PDB entry 6H3M | X-ray diffraction, 1.82 A resolution | chains A and J

[Chain A]
Name: Insulin
Reference sequence: P01308 (INS_HUMAN); residues 1-21 here correspond to UniProt positions 90-110 (UniProt number = residue number + 89)
Sequence (21 residues; row label = number of the first residue in the row):
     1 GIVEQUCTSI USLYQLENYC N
Construct notes: engineered mutation Sec6 (Cys95 in P01308), Sec11 (Cys100 in P01308)
Modified / non-standard residues: Sec6 (selenocysteine); Sec11 (selenocysteine)
Glycans and other covalent adducts: covalent link Sec6-Sec11
Reported in the primary citation:
  - contacts within the chain: Sec6-Sec11
  - mutagenesis - C6U/C11U (t1/2= 92 +/- 3 min): increased stability in response to V8 protease
  - mutagenesis - C6U/C11U (t1/2= 40+/-3 h): increased stability in response to glutathione
  - mutagenesis - C6U/C11U: unchanged binding to isolated insulin receptor (IR)

[Chain J]
Name: Insulin
Reference sequence: P01308 (INS_HUMAN); residues 1-30 here correspond to UniProt positions 25-54 (UniProt number = residue number + 24)
Sequence (30 residues; numbered 1 to 30; the number before each row is that of its first residue):
     1 FVNQHLCGSH LVEALYLVCG ERGFFYTPKT
Disordered / not traced: 1-2

[Chain A / chain J interface]
Residue-residue contacts (29; chain A residue first):
  Ile2(A) - Leu11(J)  hydrophobic
  Sec6(A) - His5(J)
  Sec6(A) - Leu6(J)  hydrogen bond (backbone-backbone)
  Cys7(A) - His5(J)  hydrogen bond (backbone-side chain)
  Cys7(A) - Leu6(J)
  Cys7(A) - Cys7(J)  disulfide
  Thr8(A) - His5(J)
  Ser9(A) - His5(J)  hydrogen bond (backbone-side chain)
  Ile10(A) - Gln4(J)
  Ile10(A) - His5(J)
  Leu13(A) - Val18(J)  hydrophobic
  Leu16(A) - Leu6(J)  hydrophobic
  Leu16(A) - Ala14(J)  hydrophobic
  Leu16(A) - Leu15(J)  hydrophobic
  Glu17(A) - Val18(J)
  Asn18(A) - Pro28(J)
  Tyr19(A) - Phe24(J)
  Tyr19(A) - Phe25(J)  hydrogen bond (backbone-backbone)
  Tyr19(A) - Tyr26(J)
  Tyr19(A) - Thr27(J)
  Tyr19(A) - Pro28(J)
  Cys20(A) - Val18(J)  hydrophobic
  Cys20(A) - Cys19(J)  disulfide
  Cys20(A) - Arg22(J)
  Cys20(A) - Gly23(J)
  Asn21(A) - Arg22(J)  hydrogen bond (backbone-side chain)
  Asn21(A) - Gly23(J)  hydrogen bond (backbone-backbone)
  Asn21(A) - Phe24(J)
  Asn21(A) - Phe25(J)
Also at the interface, not in a pair above, chain A (14 interface residues in all): Sec11
Also at the interface, not in a pair above, chain J (18 interface residues in all): Asn3, Lys29
Cross-chain cystine bridges: Cys7(A)-Cys7(J), Cys20(A)-Cys19(J)

[In short]
14 residues of chain A and 18 residues of chain J are in contact, with 2 disulfide bonds and 6 hydrogen bonds.
Among the polar pairs are Cys7(A)-His5(J), Ser9(A)-His5(J) and Asn21(A)-Arg22(J). The paper reports that
C6U/C11U of chain A increase stability in response to V8 protease; contacts within the chain involving Sec6(A)
and Sec11(A).
Chain A is Insulin and chain J is Insulin; the structure, The crystal structure of a human seleno-insulin
analog, was determined by X-ray diffraction.
